PDB entry 7O2E | X-ray diffraction, 2.50 A resolution | chains A and B

Chain A:
Protein: N6-adenosine-methyltransferase catalytic subunit
Source organism: Homo sapiens
Notes: EC 2.1.1.348
UniProtKB: Q86U44 (MTA70_HUMAN); residues 354-580 here = UniProt positions 354-580
Chain sequence (246 residues; numbered 335 to 580; the number before each row is that of its first residue):
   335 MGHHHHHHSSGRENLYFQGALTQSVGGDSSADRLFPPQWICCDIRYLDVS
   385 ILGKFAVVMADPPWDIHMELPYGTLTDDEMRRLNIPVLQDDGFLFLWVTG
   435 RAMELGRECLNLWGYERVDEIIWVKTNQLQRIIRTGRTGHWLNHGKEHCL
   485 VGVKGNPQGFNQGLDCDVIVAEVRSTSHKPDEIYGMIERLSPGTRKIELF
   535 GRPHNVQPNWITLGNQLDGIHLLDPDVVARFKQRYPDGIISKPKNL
Not modelled in the structure: 335-367, 401-403, 468-472, 577-580
Differences from the reference sequence: initiating methionine (335); expression tag (336-353)
Small-molecule neighbours: UZH (4-[4-[(4,4-dimethylpiperidin-1-yl)methyl]-3-fluoranyl-phenyl]-9-[6-(methylamino)pyrimidin-4-yl]-1,4,9-triazaspiro[5.5]undecan-2-one): C376, D377, I378, R379, D395, P396, P397, Y406, G407, L409, W431, T433, E481, S511, H512, K513, F534, G535, R536, G548, N549, Q550
Curated features (UniProtKB/Swiss-Prot):
  - region: P396 to T410 (Gate loop 1), E450 to E454 (Interaction with METTL14), Q462 to G479 (Interphase loop), Q464 to K480 (Interaction with METTL14), R465 to H478 (Positively charged region required for RNA-binding), V507 to D515 (Gate loop 2)
  - binding site (S-adenosyl-L-methionine): D377, I378, D395, K513, R536 to N539, N549, Q550
  - site (Interaction with METTL14): E438, R441
  - natural variant: Y406 (Y406C: Found in patients with large intestine cancer; uncertain significance)
  - mutagenesis: D377 (D377A: Abolishes methyltransferase activity), D395 to W398 (Loss of function. Abolishes ability to regulate primary miRNA processing. Does not affect ability to promote mRNA translation. Abolishes formation of m6A at DNA damage sites), D395 (D395A: Abolishes methyltransferase activity), Y406 (Y406A: Strong reduction in methyltransferase activity), Q462 to G479 (Impaired RNA-binding and methyltransferase activities), W475 (W475A: Decreased methyltransferase activity), N477 (N477A: Decreased methyltransferase activity), E532 (E532A: Abolishes methyltransferase activity), R536 (R536A: Slight reduction in methyltransferase activity), H538 (H538A: Slight reduction in methyltransferase activity), N539 (N539A: Abolishes methyltransferase activity), N549 (N549A: Slight reduction in methyltransferase activity. Strong reduction in methyltransferase activity; when associated with A-550), 1 further mutagenesis entry in UniProt
Reported in the primary citation:
  - binding site for UZH: Y406, S511

Chain B:
Protein: N6-adenosine-methyltransferase non-catalytic subunit
Source organism: Homo sapiens
UniProtKB: Q9HCE5 (MET14_HUMAN); residues 107-395 here = UniProt positions 107-395
Chain sequence (290 residues; row label = number of the first residue in the row):
   106 MLKGTQSLNPHNDYCQHFVDTGHRPQNFIRDVGLADRFEEYPKLRELIRL
   156 KDELIAKSNTPPMYLQADIEAFDIRELTPKFDVILLEPPLEEYYRETGIT
   206 ANEKCWTWDDIMKLEIDEIAAPRSFIFLWCGSGEGLDLGRVCLRKWGYRR
   256 CEDICWIKTNKNNPGKTKTLDPKAVFQRTKEHCLMGIKGTVKRSTDGDFI
   306 HANVDIDLIITEEPEIGNIEKPVEIFHIIEHFCLGRRRLHLFGRDSTIRP
   356 GWLTVGPTLTNSNYNAETYASYFSAPNSYLTGCTEEIERL
Not modelled in the structure: 106-117, 138-150, 202-208, 270-271, 296-308, 394-395
Differences from the reference sequence: initiating methionine (106)
Disulfides: C338-C388
Curated features (UniProtKB/Swiss-Prot):
  - region: R135, D136 (Interaction with METTL3), S237, G238 (Interaction with METTL3), R245 to R254 (Positively charged region required for RNA-binding), R255 to D258 (Interaction with METTL3), K278 to H287 (Interaction with METTL3), K297, R298 (Positively charged region required for RNA-binding), N308 to D312 (Interaction with METTL3)
  - site (Interaction with METTL3): Y146, D242, R245, R298
  - mutagenesis: D173 (D173A: Little or no effect on S-adenosyl-L-methionine-binding or methyltransferase activity; when associated with A-192), E192 (E192A: Little or no effect on methyltransferase activity. Little or no effect on S-adenosyl-L-methionine-binding or methyltransferase activity; when associated with A-173), Y198 (Y198A: Does not affect methyltransferase activity of the heterodimer complex formed with METTL3), R245 (R245E: Reduced RNA-binding. Reduced RNA-binding; when associated with E-255), R254 to R255 (Strongly reduced methyltransferase activity of the heterodimer complex formed with METTL3), R255 (R255E: Reduced RNA-binding; when associated with E-245), K297 to R298 (Reduced RNA-binding), R298 (R298P: Strongly decreased methyltransferase activity of the heterodimer complex formed with METTL3, probably due to reduced RNA-binding), D312 (D312A: Decreased methyltransferase activity of the heterodimer complex formed with METTL3), C338 (C338A: Does not affect methyltransferase activity of the heterodimer complex formed with METTL3), P362 to T363 (Little or no effect on methyltransferase activity of the heterodimer complex formed with METTL3)

Interface between chain A and chain B:
Contacting residue pairs (100):
  F427(A) - V280(B)  hydrophobic
  F429(A) - F281(B)  hydrophobic
  G434(A) - R255(B)  hydrogen bond (backbone-side chain)
  M437(A) - R245(B)
  M437(A) - R255(B)
  E438(A) - R245(B)  salt bridge
  E438(A) - R249(B)
  E438(A) - R255(B)  salt bridge
  R441(A) - L241(B)
  R441(A) - D242(B)  salt bridge
  R441(A) - R245(B)
  E450(A) - K278(B)  salt bridge
  R451(A) - G238(B)  hydrogen bond (side chain-backbone)
  R451(A) - L241(B)
  R451(A) - D242(B)  salt bridge
  V452(A) - K278(B)
  V452(A) - V280(B)  hydrophobic
  V452(A) - R283(B)  hydrogen bond (backbone-side chain)
  D453(A) - A279(B)
  D453(A) - V280(B)  hydrogen bond (side chain-backbone)
  D453(A) - F281(B)  hydrogen bond (side chain-backbone)
  D453(A) - R283(B)  salt bridge
  E454(A) - L241(B)
  E454(A) - K285(B)  hydrogen bond (backbone-side chain)
  E454(A) - H287(B)
  I456(A) - C260(B)  hydrophobic
  I456(A) - I262(B)  hydrophobic
  I456(A) - K285(B)
  V458(A) - I134(B)  hydrophobic
  V458(A) - I262(B)  hydrophobic
  V458(A) - L313(B)  hydrophobic
  L463(A) - R135(B)
  Q464(A) - Y119(B)  hydrogen bond
  Q464(A) - F133(B)  hydrogen bond (side chain-backbone)
  Q464(A) - I134(B)
  Q464(A) - R135(B)  hydrogen bond (backbone-backbone)
  R465(A) - R135(B)
  I466(A) - I134(B)  hydrophobic
  I466(A) - I315(B)  hydrophobic
  G473(A) - E257(B)
  W475(A) - F230(B)  hydrophobic
  W475(A) - C256(B)
  W475(A) - E257(B)
  W475(A) - I292(B)  hydrophobic
  W475(A) - F337(B)
  L476(A) - E257(B)  hydrogen bond (backbone-side chain)
  L476(A) - I259(B)  hydrophobic
  L476(A) - D310(B)
  L476(A) - I311(B)
  L476(A) - D312(B)
  L476(A) - F337(B)  hydrophobic
  N477(A) - D310(B)  hydrogen bond (backbone-backbone)
  N477(A) - I311(B)
  N477(A) - D312(B)  hydrogen bond (backbone-backbone)
  H478(A) - E257(B)  salt bridge
  H478(A) - I311(B)
  H478(A) - D312(B)
  G479(A) - I311(B)
  G479(A) - D312(B)  hydrogen bond (backbone-side chain)
  G479(A) - L313(B)
  K480(A) - D258(B)  hydrogen bond (side chain-backbone)
  K480(A) - C260(B)
  K480(A) - D312(B)  salt bridge
  K480(A) - L313(B)
  H482(A) - D258(B)
  H482(A) - H287(B)
  V485(A) - F281(B)  hydrophobic
  Q496(A) - A279(B)
  Q496(A) - V280(B)
  G497(A) - V280(B)  hydrogen bond (backbone-backbone)
  L498(A) - F123(B)
  L498(A) - V124(B)
  D499(A) - C120(B)
  D499(A) - F123(B)
  D499(A) - V124(B)
  D499(A) - F281(B)
  D499(A) - Q282(B)  hydrogen bond (backbone-backbone)
  C500(A) - F123(B)
  C500(A) - P130(B)
  C500(A) - Q282(B)
  C500(A) - T284(B)
  D501(A) - Q282(B)  hydrogen bond (backbone-backbone)
  D501(A) - R283(B)
  D501(A) - T284(B)  hydrogen bond (side chain-backbone)
  D501(A) - K285(B)  salt bridge
  V502(A) - P130(B)
  V502(A) - Q131(B)
  V502(A) - T284(B)
  I503(A) - C120(B)  hydrophobic
  V504(A) - Y119(B)
  V504(A) - P130(B)  hydrophobic
  V504(A) - Q131(B)
  V504(A) - I134(B)  hydrophobic
  E516(A) - D118(B)
  M520(A) - C120(B)  hydrophobic
  M520(A) - F281(B)  hydrophobic
  R523(A) - C120(B)
  R523(A) - Q121(B)
  R523(A) - V124(B)
  L524(A) - V280(B)  hydrophobic
Interface residues without a listed pair, chain A (43 interface residues in all): R435, I455, I467, H474
Interface residues without a listed pair, chain B (45 interface residues in all): R129, E239, M290, I333, L339

Overview:
43 residues of chain A and 45 residues of chain B are in contact; the contacts include 18 hydrogen bonds and 9
salt bridges. Polar contacts include E438(A)-R245(B), E438(A)-R255(B) and R441(A)-D242(B). Ligands of chain A:
compound UZH. From the paper: a binding site for UZH at Y406(A) and S511(A).
Here chain A is N6-adenosine-methyltransferase catalytic subunit and chain B is N6-adenosine-methyltransferase
non-catalytic subunit, both from Homo sapiens. Entry 7O2E (Crystal structure of the human METTL3-METTL14
complex bound to Compound 21 (ADO_AD_089)) was determined by X-ray diffraction (same publication as 7O08,
7O09, 7O0L, 7O29 and 7O2F).
